PDB entry 3M3Y | X-ray diffraction, 3.18 A resolution | chains B and C of the 13 polymer chains in the assembly

# Chain B
Protein: DNA-directed RNA polymerase II subunit RPB2
Source organism: Saccharomyces cerevisiae
Notes: EC 2.7.7.6
Reference sequence: P08518 (RPB2_YEAST); residue numbers follow UniProt; this construct covers 1-1224
Sequence (1224 residues; row label = number of the first residue in the row):
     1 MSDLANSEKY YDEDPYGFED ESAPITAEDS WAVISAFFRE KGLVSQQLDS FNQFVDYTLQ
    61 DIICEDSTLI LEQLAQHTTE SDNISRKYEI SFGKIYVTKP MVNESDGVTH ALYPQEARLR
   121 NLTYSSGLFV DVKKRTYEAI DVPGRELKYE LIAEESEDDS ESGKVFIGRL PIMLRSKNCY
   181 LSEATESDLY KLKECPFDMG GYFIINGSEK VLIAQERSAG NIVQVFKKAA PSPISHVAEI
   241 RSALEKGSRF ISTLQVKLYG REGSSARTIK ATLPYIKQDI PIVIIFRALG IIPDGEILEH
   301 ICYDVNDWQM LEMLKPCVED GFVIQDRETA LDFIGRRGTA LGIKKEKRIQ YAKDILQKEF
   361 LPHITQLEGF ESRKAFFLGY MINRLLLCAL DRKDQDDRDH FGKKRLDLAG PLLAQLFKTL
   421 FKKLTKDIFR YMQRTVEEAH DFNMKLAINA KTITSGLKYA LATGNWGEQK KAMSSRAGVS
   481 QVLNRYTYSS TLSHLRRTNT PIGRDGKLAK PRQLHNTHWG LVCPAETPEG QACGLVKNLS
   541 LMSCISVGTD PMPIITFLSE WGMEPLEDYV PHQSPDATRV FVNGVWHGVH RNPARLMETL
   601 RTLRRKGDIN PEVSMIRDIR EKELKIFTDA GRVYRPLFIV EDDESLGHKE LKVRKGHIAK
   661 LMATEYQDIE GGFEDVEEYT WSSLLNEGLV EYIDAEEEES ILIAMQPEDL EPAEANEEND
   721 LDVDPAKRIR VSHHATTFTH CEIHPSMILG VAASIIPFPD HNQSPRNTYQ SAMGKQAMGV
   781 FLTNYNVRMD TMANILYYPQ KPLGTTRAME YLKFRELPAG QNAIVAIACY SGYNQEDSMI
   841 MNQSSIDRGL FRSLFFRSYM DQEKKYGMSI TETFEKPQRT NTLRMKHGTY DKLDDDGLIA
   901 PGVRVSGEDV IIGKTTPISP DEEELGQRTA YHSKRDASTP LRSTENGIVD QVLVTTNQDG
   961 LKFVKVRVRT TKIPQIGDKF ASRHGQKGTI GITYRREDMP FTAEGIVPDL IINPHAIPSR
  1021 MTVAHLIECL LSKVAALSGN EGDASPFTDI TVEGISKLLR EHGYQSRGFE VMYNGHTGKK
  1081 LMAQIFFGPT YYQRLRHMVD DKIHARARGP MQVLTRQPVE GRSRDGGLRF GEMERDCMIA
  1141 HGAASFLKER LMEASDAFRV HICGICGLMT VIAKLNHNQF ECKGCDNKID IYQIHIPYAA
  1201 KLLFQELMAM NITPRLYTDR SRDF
Not modelled in the structure: 1-19, 71-89, 135-163, 336-344, 438-445, 503-508, 669-677, 716-721, 920-932
Metal / ion sites: Zn2+: Cys-1163, Cys-1166, Cys-1182, Cys-1185

# Chain C
Protein: DNA-directed RNA polymerase II subunit RPB3
Source organism: Saccharomyces cerevisiae
Reference sequence: P16370 (RPB3_YEAST); numbering as in UniProt (aligned over 1-318)
Sequence (318 residues; row label = number of the first residue in the row):
     1 MSEEGPQVKI REASKDNVDF ILSNVDLAMA NSLRRVMIAE IPTLAIDSVE VETNTTVLAD
    61 EFIAHRLGLI PLQSMDIEQL EYSRDCFCED HCDKCSVVLT LQAFGESEST TNVYSKDLVI
   121 VSNLMGRNIG HPIIQDKEGN GVLICKLRKG QELKLTCVAK KGIAKEHAKW GPAAAIEFEY
   181 DPWNKLKHTD YWYEQDSAKE WPQSKNCEYE DPPNEGDPFD YKAQADTFYM NVESVGSIPV
   241 DQVVVRGIDT LQKKVASILL ALTQMDQDKV NFASGDNNTA SNMLGSNEDV MMTGAEQDPY
   301 SNASQMGNTG SGGYDNAW
Not modelled in the structure: 1-2, 269-318
Metal / ion sites: Zn2+: Cys-86, Cys-88, Cys-92, Cys-95
UniProt features mapped onto this chain:
  - binding site (Zn(2+)): Cys-86, Cys-88, Cys-92, Cys-95
  - modified residue: Ser-2 (N-acetylserine)

# Interface between chain B and chain C
Residue-residue contacts (72):
  Asn-786(B) / Val-57(C)
  Tyr-797(B) / Glu-61(C)
  Tyr-797(B) / Phe-62(C)  hydrophobic
  Tyr-798(B) / Phe-62(C)
  Tyr-798(B) / His-65(C)
  Tyr-798(B) / Arg-66(C)  hydrogen bond
  Ser-844(B) / Ala-168(C)
  Asp-847(B) / His-65(C)
  Asp-847(B) / His-167(C)  hydrogen bond (backbone-side chain)
  Asp-847(B) / Ala-168(C)  hydrogen bond (side chain-backbone)
  Arg-848(B) / His-65(C)
  Arg-848(B) / Ala-168(C)
  Gly-849(B) / His-65(C)
  Arg-852(B) / His-65(C)  hydrogen bond
  Arg-969(B) / Asp-60(C)
  Arg-969(B) / Glu-61(C)  salt bridge
  Thr-970(B) / Glu-61(C)
  Thr-971(B) / Glu-61(C)  hydrogen bond
  Arg-995(B) / Lys-165(C)
  Arg-996(B) / Ile-38(C)
  Arg-996(B) / Ala-173(C)
  Arg-996(B) / Ala-174(C)  hydrogen bond (side chain-backbone)
  Glu-997(B) / Arg-34(C)  hydrogen bond (backbone-side chain)
  Glu-997(B) / Arg-35(C)
  Glu-997(B) / Ile-38(C)
  Glu-997(B) / Ala-39(C)
  Asp-998(B) / Arg-35(C)  salt bridge
  Phe-1001(B) / Arg-34(C)
  Phe-1001(B) / Phe-178(C)  hydrophobic
  Ala-1003(B) / Glu-177(C)
  Ala-1003(B) / Phe-178(C)  hydrogen bond (backbone-backbone)
  Glu-1004(B) / Glu-177(C)
  Gly-1005(B) / Ile-176(C)
  Arg-1060(B) / Lys-199(C)  hydrogen bond (side chain-backbone)
  Arg-1060(B) / Glu-200(C)  hydrogen bond (side chain-backbone)
  Arg-1060(B) / Pro-202(C)
  Gly-1063(B) / Pro-202(C)
  Gln-1065(B) / Glu-200(C)
  Gln-1065(B) / Trp-201(C)
  Arg-1067(B) / Glu-194(C)  salt bridge
  Phe-1069(B) / Trp-192(C)  hydrophobic
  Phe-1069(B) / Trp-201(C)  hydrophobic
  Val-1071(B) / Tyr-191(C)  hydrophobic
  Val-1071(B) / Trp-201(C)  hydrophobic
  Tyr-1073(B) / Phe-178(C)
  Tyr-1073(B) / Glu-179(C)
  Tyr-1073(B) / Tyr-180(C)  hydrophobic
  Gly-1075(B) / Asn-31(C)
  Gly-1075(B) / Arg-34(C)  hydrogen bond (backbone-side chain)
  Gly-1075(B) / Arg-35(C)  hydrogen bond (backbone-side chain)
  His-1076(B) / Asn-31(C)  hydrogen bond (backbone-side chain)
  Thr-1077(B) / Leu-27(C)
  Thr-1077(B) / Asn-31(C)
  Gly-1078(B) / Leu-27(C)
  Gly-1078(B) / Asn-31(C)
  Gly-1078(B) / Tyr-180(C)
  Lys-1079(B) / Leu-27(C)
  Lys-1079(B) / Tyr-180(C)
  Lys-1079(B) / His-188(C)
  Lys-1080(B) / Tyr-180(C)  hydrogen bond (backbone-side chain)
  Lys-1080(B) / Asp-181(C)  hydrogen bond (side chain-backbone)
  Lys-1080(B) / His-188(C)
  Leu-1081(B) / Thr-189(C)
  Met-1082(B) / Lys-187(C)
  Met-1082(B) / His-188(C)
  Met-1082(B) / Thr-189(C)
  Met-1082(B) / Asp-190(C)  hydrogen bond (backbone-backbone)
  Gln-1084(B) / Thr-189(C)
  Gln-1084(B) / Asp-190(C)
  Gln-1084(B) / Tyr-191(C)
  Gln-1084(B) / Trp-192(C)
  Gln-1084(B) / Trp-201(C)
Also at the interface, not in a pair above, chain B (42 interface residues in all): Leu-854, Ile-948, Met-999, Tyr-1064, Ser-1066, Glu-1070, Ala-1083
Also at the interface, not in a pair above, chain C (37 interface residues in all): Ala-59, Leu-69, Ala-175

# Summary
42 residues of chain B and 37 residues of chain C are in contact, with 16 hydrogen bonds and 3 salt bridges.
Polar pairs include Arg-969(B)/Glu-61(C), Asp-998(B)/Arg-35(C) and Arg-1067(B)/Glu-194(C). Curated annotation
(UniProt) lists 4 Zn2+-binding residues on chain C.
Here chain B is DNA-directed RNA polymerase II subunit RPB2 and chain C is DNA-directed RNA polymerase II
subunit RPB3, both from Saccharomyces cerevisiae. Entry 3M3Y (RNA polymerase II elongation complex C) was
determined by X-ray diffraction, deposited together with 3M4O.
